PDB entry 8W0F | electron microscopy, 2.80 A resolution | chains A and O of the 14 polymer chains in the assembly

== Chain A ==
Name: DNA replication licensing factor MCM2
Organism: Homo sapiens
Notes: EC 3.6.4.12
UniProtKB: P49736 (MCM2_HUMAN); residues 1-904 here = UniProt positions 1-904
Chain sequence (904 residues; numbered 1 to 904; the number before each row is that of its first residue):
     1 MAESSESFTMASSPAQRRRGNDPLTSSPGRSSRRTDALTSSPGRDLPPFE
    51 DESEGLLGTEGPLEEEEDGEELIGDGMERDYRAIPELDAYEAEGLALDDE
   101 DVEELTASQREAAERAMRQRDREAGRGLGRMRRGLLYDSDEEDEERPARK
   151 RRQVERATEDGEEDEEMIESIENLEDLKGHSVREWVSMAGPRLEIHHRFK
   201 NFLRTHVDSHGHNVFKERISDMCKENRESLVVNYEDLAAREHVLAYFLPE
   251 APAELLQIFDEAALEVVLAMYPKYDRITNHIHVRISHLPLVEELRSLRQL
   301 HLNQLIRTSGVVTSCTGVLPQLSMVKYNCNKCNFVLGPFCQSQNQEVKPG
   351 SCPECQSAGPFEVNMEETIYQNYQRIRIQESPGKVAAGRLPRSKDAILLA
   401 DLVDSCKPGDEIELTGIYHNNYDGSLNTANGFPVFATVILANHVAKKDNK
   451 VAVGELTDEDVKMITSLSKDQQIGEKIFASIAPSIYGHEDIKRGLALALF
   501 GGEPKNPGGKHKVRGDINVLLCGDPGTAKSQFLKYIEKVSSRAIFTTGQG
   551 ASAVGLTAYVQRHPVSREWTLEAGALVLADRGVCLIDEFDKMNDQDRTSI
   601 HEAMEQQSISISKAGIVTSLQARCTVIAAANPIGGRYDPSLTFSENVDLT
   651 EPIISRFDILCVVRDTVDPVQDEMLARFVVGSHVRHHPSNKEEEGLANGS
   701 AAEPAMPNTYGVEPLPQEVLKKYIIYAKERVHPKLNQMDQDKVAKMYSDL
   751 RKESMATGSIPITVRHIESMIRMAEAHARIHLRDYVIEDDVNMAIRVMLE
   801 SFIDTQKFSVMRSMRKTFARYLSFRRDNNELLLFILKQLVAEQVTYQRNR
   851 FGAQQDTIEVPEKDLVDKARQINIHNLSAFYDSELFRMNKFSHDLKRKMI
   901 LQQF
Not modelled in the structure: 1-175, 449-455, 691-710, 852-859, 872-874, 883-904
Metal / ion sites: Zn2+: Cys329, Cys332, Cys352, Cys355; Mg2+ site 1: Ser530 (together with ATP); Mg2+ site 2: Glu605 (together with ADP) (shared with 1 residue of chain D)
Residues lining bound ligands:
  - ADP (adenosine-5'-diphosphate): His511, Glu605, Arg656, Val764, Arg765, Glu768
  - ATP (adenosine-5'-triphosphate): Ser484, Ile485, Tyr486, His488, Pro525, Gly526, Thr527, Ala528, Lys529, Ser530, Gln531, Glu588, Asn631, Leu675, Val679
UniProt features mapped onto this chain:
  - zinc finger: Cys329 to Cys355 (C4-type)
  - motif: Ser655 to Asp658 (Arginine finger)
  - binding site (ADP): Ser530, Gln531
  - modified residue: Ala2 (N-acetylalanine), Ser12 (Phosphoserine), Ser13 (Phosphoserine), Thr25 (Phosphothreonine), Ser26 (Phosphoserine), Ser27 (Phosphoserine), Ser32 (Phosphoserine), Thr39 (Phosphothreonine), Ser40 (Phosphoserine), Ser41 (Phosphoserine), Ser53 (Phosphoserine), Thr59 (Phosphothreonine), Ser108 (Phosphoserine), Tyr137 (Phosphotyrosine), Ser139 (Phosphoserine), Lys216 (N6-acetyllysine), Ser381 (Phosphoserine), Ser484 (Phosphoserine)
  - cross-link: Lys178 (Glycyl lysine isopeptide (Lys-Gly) (interchain with G-Cter in SUMO2))
  - natural variant: Arg44 (R44C: In DFNA70)
  - mutagenesis: Ser27 (S27A: Impairs ATPase activity of the MCM-2-7 complex and reduces phosphorylation by the CDC7-DBF4 complex; when associated with A-41 and A-139), Ser41 (S41A: Impairs ATPase activity of the MCM-2-7 complex and reduces phosphorylation by the CDC7-DBF4 complex; when associated with A-27 and A-139), Tyr81 to Tyr90 (Loss of interaction with DNAJC9), Ser108 (S108A: Reduces phosphorylation by ATR), Ser139 (S139A: Impairs ATPase activity of the MCM-2-7 complex and reduces phosphorylation by the CDC7-DBF4 complex; when associated with A-27 and A-41)

== Chain O ==
Molecule: 47-nt DNA strand
Sequence (47 nucleotides; numbered 2 to 48; the number before each row is that of its first residue):
     2 AAAAAAAAAAAAAAAAAAAAAAATTTTTTTTTTTTTTTTTTTTTTTT

== Interface between chain A and chain O ==
Contacting residue pairs (10; chain A residue first):
  Ala358(A) - DT26(O)  phosphate contact
  Ala358(A) - DT27(O)  phosphate contact
  Gly359(A) - DT26(O)  sugar contact
  Gly359(A) - DT27(O)  phosphate contact
  Pro360(A) - DT26(O)  sugar contact
  Pro360(A) - DT27(O)  phosphate contact
  Arg562(A) - DT36(O)  sugar contact
  Arg562(A) - DT37(O)  phosphate contact
  Arg567(A) - DT37(O)  salt bridge to the phosphate
  Trp569(A) - DT36(O)  phosphate contact
Other interface residues (no listed pair), chain A (7 interface residues in all): Lys331
Other interface residues (no listed pair), chain O (5 interface residues in all): DT35

== In short ==
7 residues of chain A face 5 of chain O across their interface, with 1 salt bridge. Its one salt-bridged
contact is Arg567(A)-DT37(O). Bound to chain A: ATP and ADP. From UniProt: ADP-binding residues Ser530(A) and
Gln531(A) and 14 mutagenesis sites on chain A.
Chain A is DNA replication licensing factor MCM2 (Homo sapiens) and chain O is a 47-nt DNA strand; the
structure, Cryo-EM structure of a human MCM2-7 double hexamer on dsDNA, was determined by electron microscopy,
deposited together with 8W0E, 8W0G, 8W0I and 9CAQ.
